PDB entry 2P6G | X-ray diffraction, 3.00 A resolution | chain A

[Chain A]
Protein: Glycylpeptide N-tetradecanoyltransferase
Source organism: Saccharomyces cerevisiae
Notes: EC 2.3.1.97
Reference sequence: P14743 (NMT_YEAST); residues 1-455 here = UniProt positions 1-455
Chain sequence (455 residues; numbered 1 to 455; the number before each row is that of its first residue):
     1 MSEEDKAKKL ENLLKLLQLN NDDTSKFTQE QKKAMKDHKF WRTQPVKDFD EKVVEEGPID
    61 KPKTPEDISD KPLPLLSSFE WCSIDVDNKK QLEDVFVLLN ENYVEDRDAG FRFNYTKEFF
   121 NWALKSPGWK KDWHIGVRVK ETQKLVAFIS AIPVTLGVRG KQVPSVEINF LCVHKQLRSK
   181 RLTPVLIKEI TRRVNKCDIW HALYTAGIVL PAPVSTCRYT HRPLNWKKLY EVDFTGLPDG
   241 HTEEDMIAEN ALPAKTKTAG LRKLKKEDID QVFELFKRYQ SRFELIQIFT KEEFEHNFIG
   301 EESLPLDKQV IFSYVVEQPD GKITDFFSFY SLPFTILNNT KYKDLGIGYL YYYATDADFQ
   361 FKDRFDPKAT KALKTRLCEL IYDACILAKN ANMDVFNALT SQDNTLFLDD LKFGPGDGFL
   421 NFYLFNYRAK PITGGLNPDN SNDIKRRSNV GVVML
Disordered / not traced: 1-4, 22-37
Ligand contacts: tetradecanoyl-coa (MYA): His-38, Lys-39, Phe-40, Trp-41, Tyr-103, Glu-105, Val-166, Ile-168, Asn-169, Phe-170, Leu-171, Cys-172, Val-173, Arg-178, Ser-179, Lys-180, Arg-181, Leu-182, Thr-183, Pro-184, Ile-187, Ile-190, Thr-191, Val-194, Asn-195, Ile-199, Trp-200, His-201, Ala-202, Tyr-204, Thr-205, Ala-206, Ile-208, Leu-210, Phe-425
Curated features (UniProtKB/Swiss-Prot):
  - region: Ile-168 to Tyr-204 (Myristoyl CoA-binding)
  - active site: Leu-455 (Proton acceptor)
  - binding site (tetradecanoyl-CoA): His-38 to Trp-41
  - mutagenesis: Leu-99 (L99P: In NMT1-72; temperature-sensitive mutant with myristic acid auxotrophy), Asn-169 (N169L: Reduces the chemical transformation rate; when associated with A-205), Phe-170 (F170A: Reduces the chemical transformation rate; when associated with A-171), Leu-171 (L171A: Reduces the chemical transformation rate; when associated with A-170), Ala-202 (A202T: Reduces affinity for both substrate and myristoyl-CoA), Thr-205 (T205A: Reduces the chemical transformation rate; when associated with L-169), Cys-217 (C217R: Reduces affinity for substrate, but not for myristoyl-CoA), Ser-328 (S328P: Moderately reduces affinity for myristoyl-CoA, but not for substrate), Asn-404 (N404Y: Moderately reduces affinity for substrate, but not for myristoyl-CoA), Asn-426 (N426I: Reduces affinity for myristoyl-CoA, but not for substrate), Gly-451 (G451D: In NMT1-181; temperature-sensitive with myristic acid auxotrophy. Reduces affinity for myristoyl-CoA), Met-454 to Leu-455 (Reduces chemical transformation rate 400-fold)

[Summary]
Chain A binds tetradecanoyl-coa. From UniProt: active-site residue Leu-455, 4 tetradecanoyl-CoA-binding
residues and 13 mutagenesis sites.
Chain A is Glycylpeptide N-tetradecanoyltransferase (Saccharomyces cerevisiae); the structure, Crystal
structures of Saccharomyces cerevisiae N-myristoyltransferase with bound myristoyl-CoA and inhibitors, was
determined by X-ray diffraction, deposited together with 2P6E and 2P6F.
